Entry 1NMS (X-ray diffraction, 1.70 A resolution); this record covers chains A and B.

[Chain A (and B)]
Protein: Caspase-3
From: Homo sapiens
Notes: EC 3.4.22.-; fragment: large subunit; chain B of this document is another copy of the same molecule, construct and numbering; everything in this record applies to it too
UniProtKB: P42574 (CASP3_HUMAN); residue numbers follow UniProt; this construct covers 29-277
Amino-acid sequence (249 residues; numbered 29 to 277; the number before each row is that of its first residue):
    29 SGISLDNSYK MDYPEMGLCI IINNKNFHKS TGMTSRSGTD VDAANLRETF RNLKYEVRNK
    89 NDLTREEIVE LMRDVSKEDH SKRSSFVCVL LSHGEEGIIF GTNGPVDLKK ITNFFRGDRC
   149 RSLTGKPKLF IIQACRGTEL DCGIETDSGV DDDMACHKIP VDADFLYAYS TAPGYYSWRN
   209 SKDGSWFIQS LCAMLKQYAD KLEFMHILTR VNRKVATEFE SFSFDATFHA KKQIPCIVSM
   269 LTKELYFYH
Not modelled in the structure: 29-33, 175-178
Curated features (UniProtKB/Swiss-Prot):
  - active site: H121, C163
  - modified residue: C163 (S-nitrosocysteine), R207 (Microbial infection: ADP-riboxanated arginine)
  - natural variant: D190 (E190D: this construct carries the variant)
  - mutagenesis: D175 (D175A: In P3-D3A mutant; abolished cleavage and activation, leading to prevent thiol protease activity; when associated with A-9 and A-28), R207 (R207A: Abolished ADP-riboxanation by C.violaceum CopC)
Glycans and other covalent adducts: compound 161 linked to C163
Residues lining bound ligands: 161 (5-[4-(1-carboxymethyl-2-oxo-propylcarbamoyl)-benzylsulfamoyl]-2-hydroxy-benzoic acid): R64, S120, H121, G122, Q161, A162, Y204, S205, W206, R207, N208, S209, W214, E248, S249, F250, F256

[Interface between chain A and chain B]
Residue-residue contacts - 116 pairs, chain A then chain B:
  D34(A) - R241(B)  hydrogen bond (backbone-side chain)
  N35(A) - R238(B)  hydrogen bond
  R144(A) - Y203(B)
  G145(A) - I172(B)
  D146(A) - I172(B)
  R149(A) - I172(B)
  R149(A) - E173(B)
  T152(A) - I172(B)
  D169(A) - P188(B)
  D169(A) - V189(B)  hydrogen bond (side chain-backbone)
  D169(A) - D190(B)  hydrogen bond (side chain-backbone)
  C170(A) - K186(B)  hydrogen bond (backbone-side chain)
  G171(A) - I187(B)
  G171(A) - V189(B)
  I172(A) - G145(B)
  I172(A) - D146(B)
  I172(A) - R149(B)
  I172(A) - T152(B)
  I172(A) - K186(B)
  I172(A) - I187(B)  hydrogen bond (backbone-backbone)
  E173(A) - R149(B)
  E173(A) - H185(B)
  E173(A) - K186(B)
  T174(A) - H185(B)  hydrogen bond (backbone-backbone)
  T174(A) - I187(B)
  M182(A) - T245(B)
  M182(A) - E248(B)
  A183(A) - T245(B)
  C184(A) - T174(B)  hydrogen bond (backbone-side chain)
  C184(A) - T245(B)  hydrogen bond (backbone-backbone)
  H185(A) - E173(B)
  H185(A) - T174(B)  hydrogen bond (backbone-backbone)
  H185(A) - E248(B)  salt bridge
  K186(A) - C170(B)  hydrogen bond (side chain-backbone)
  K186(A) - I172(B)
  K186(A) - E173(B)
  K186(A) - A244(B)
  K186(A) - E248(B)
  K186(A) - A258(B)  hydrogen bond (side chain-backbone)
  K186(A) - K260(B)  hydrogen bond (backbone-side chain)
  I187(A) - G171(B)
  I187(A) - I172(B)  hydrogen bond (backbone-backbone)
  I187(A) - T174(B)
  I187(A) - K260(B)
  P188(A) - D169(B)
  P188(A) - A244(B)
  P188(A) - K260(B)
  P188(A) - Q261(B)
  P188(A) - I262(B)  hydrophobic
  V189(A) - D169(B)  hydrogen bond (backbone-side chain)
  V189(A) - G171(B)
  D190(A) - D169(B)  hydrogen bond (backbone-side chain)
  D190(A) - A200(B)
  D190(A) - Y203(B)
  D190(A) - I262(B)
  A200(A) - D190(B)
  A200(A) - M268(B)  hydrophobic
  P201(A) - M268(B)
  Y203(A) - D190(B)
  E231(A) - H234(B)  salt bridge
  H234(A) - E231(B)  salt bridge
  H234(A) - H234(B)
  H234(A) - E272(B)  salt bridge
  T237(A) - L269(B)
  T237(A) - T270(B)
  T237(A) - K271(B)
  R238(A) - N35(B)  hydrogen bond
  N240(A) - S267(B)  hydrogen bond (side chain-backbone)
  N240(A) - M268(B)
  N240(A) - L269(B)  hydrogen bond (side chain-backbone)
  R241(A) - D34(B)  hydrogen bond (side chain-backbone)
  R241(A) - N35(B)  hydrogen bond
  R241(A) - T270(B)  hydrogen bond (side chain-backbone)
  R241(A) - K271(B)
  A244(A) - K186(B)
  A244(A) - P188(B)
  T245(A) - M182(B)
  T245(A) - A183(B)
  T245(A) - C184(B)  hydrogen bond (backbone-backbone)
  E248(A) - H185(B)  salt bridge
  E248(A) - K186(B)
  A258(A) - K186(B)  hydrogen bond (backbone-side chain)
  K260(A) - K186(B)  hydrogen bond (side chain-backbone)
  K260(A) - I187(B)
  K260(A) - P188(B)
  Q261(A) - P188(B)
  I262(A) - P188(B)
  I262(A) - D190(B)
  I262(A) - M268(B)
  I262(A) - T270(B)
  P263(A) - M268(B)
  C264(A) - V266(B)  hydrophobic
  C264(A) - S267(B)
  C264(A) - M268(B)  hydrophobic
  I265(A) - I265(B)
  I265(A) - V266(B)
  I265(A) - S267(B)  hydrogen bond (backbone-backbone)
  V266(A) - C264(B)  hydrophobic
  V266(A) - I265(B)
  S267(A) - N240(B)  hydrogen bond (backbone-side chain)
  S267(A) - C264(B)
  S267(A) - I265(B)  hydrogen bond (backbone-backbone)
  M268(A) - A200(B)  hydrophobic
  M268(A) - P201(B)
  M268(A) - N240(B)
  M268(A) - I262(B)
  M268(A) - P263(B)
  M268(A) - C264(B)  hydrophobic
  L269(A) - T237(B)
  L269(A) - N240(B)  hydrogen bond (backbone-side chain)
  T270(A) - T237(B)
  T270(A) - R241(B)
  T270(A) - I262(B)
  K271(A) - T237(B)
  K271(A) - R241(B)
  E272(A) - H234(B)  salt bridge
Other interface residues (no listed pair), chain A (54 interface residues in all): D180, A191, K210, M233, E246, Y274
Other interface residues (no listed pair), chain B (55 interface residues in all): K137, R144, D179, A191, M233, E246, F250, Y274

[Overview]
54 residues of chain A face 55 of chain B across their interface, with 29 hydrogen bonds and 6 salt bridges.
Among the polar pairs are H185(A)-E248(B), E231(A)-H234(B) and H234(A)-E272(B). Compound 161 is covalently
linked to C163(A).
Chain A and chain B are both Caspase-3 (Homo sapiens); the structure, Caspase-3 tethered to irreversible
inhibitor, was determined by X-ray diffraction, deposited together with 1NMQ.
